PDB entry 6F41 | electron microscopy, 4.30 A resolution (low resolution: residue-level contacts below are approximate; hydrogen-bond / salt-bridge calls are withheld) | chains U and Y of the 23 polymer chains in the assembly

== Chain U ==
Protein: TATA-box-binding protein
Organism: Saccharomyces cerevisiae (strain ATCC 204508 / S288c)
Reference sequence: P13393 (TBP_YEAST); numbering as in UniProt (aligned over 1-240)
Amino-acid sequence (240 residues; each row starts with the number of its first residue):
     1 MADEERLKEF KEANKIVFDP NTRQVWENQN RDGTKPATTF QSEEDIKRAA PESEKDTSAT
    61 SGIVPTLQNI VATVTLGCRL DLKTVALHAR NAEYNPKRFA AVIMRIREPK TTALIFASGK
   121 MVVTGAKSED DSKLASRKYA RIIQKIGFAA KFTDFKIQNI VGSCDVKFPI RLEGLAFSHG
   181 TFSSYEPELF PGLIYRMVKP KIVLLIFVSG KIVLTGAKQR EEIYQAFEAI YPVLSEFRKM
Not modelled in the structure: 1-60

== Chain Y ==
Molecule: Template-DNA
Sequence (81 nucleotides; numbered 1 to 81; the number before each row is that of its first residue):
     1 CCAAATGTCC ACGAAGGGTT ACTTCGGCAA CCCATAGTTG CGAAAAAAAC ATTTATTTAT
    61 AGTAGCCGAA AATAGTGGAC G
Not modelled in the structure: 1-2, 33-41, 78-81

== Chain U / chain Y interface ==
Pairs across the interface (17):
  Gln68(U) - DA59(Y)
  Asn69(U) - DT57(Y)
  Asn69(U) - DT58(Y)
  Arg98(U) - DT54(Y)
  Arg98(U) - DA55(Y)
  Phe99(U) - DA55(Y)
  Arg105(U) - DT57(Y)
  Lys110(U) - DT58(Y)
  Thr124(U) - DT57(Y)
  Gly125(U) - DT58(Y)
  Ser163(U) - DT60(Y)
  Pro191(U) - DA61(Y)
  Pro191(U) - DG62(Y)
  Phe207(U) - DT60(Y)
  Phe207(U) - DA61(Y)
  Ser209(U) - DA61(Y)
  Val213(U) - DT60(Y)
Interface residues without a listed pair, chain U (20 interface residues in all): Ile103, Thr112, Leu114, Val161, Phe190, Val208, Lys211
Interface residues without a listed pair, chain Y (9 interface residues in all): DT56

== Overview ==
The interface between chain U and chain Y involves 20 residues on one side and 9 on the other.
Chain U is TATA-box-binding protein (Saccharomyces cerevisiae (strain ATCC 204508 / S288c)) and chain Y is
Template-DNA; the structure, RNA Polymerase III initially transcribing complex, was determined by electron
microscopy together with 6F40, 6F42 and 6F44 from the same study.
